8EFT - chains B and H of the 18 polymer chains in the assembly; structure by electron microscopy, 9.68 A resolution (very low resolution: no residue pairs are listed; an interface is given only as per-side residue counts).

[Chain B (and H)]
Name: Dynamin-like 120 kDa protein, form S1
From: Homo sapiens
Notes: chain H of this document is another copy of the same molecule, construct and numbering; everything in this record applies to it too
UniProt: O60313 (OPA1_HUMAN); numbering as in UniProt (aligned over 195-960)
Amino-acid sequence (766 residues; each row starts with the number of its first residue):
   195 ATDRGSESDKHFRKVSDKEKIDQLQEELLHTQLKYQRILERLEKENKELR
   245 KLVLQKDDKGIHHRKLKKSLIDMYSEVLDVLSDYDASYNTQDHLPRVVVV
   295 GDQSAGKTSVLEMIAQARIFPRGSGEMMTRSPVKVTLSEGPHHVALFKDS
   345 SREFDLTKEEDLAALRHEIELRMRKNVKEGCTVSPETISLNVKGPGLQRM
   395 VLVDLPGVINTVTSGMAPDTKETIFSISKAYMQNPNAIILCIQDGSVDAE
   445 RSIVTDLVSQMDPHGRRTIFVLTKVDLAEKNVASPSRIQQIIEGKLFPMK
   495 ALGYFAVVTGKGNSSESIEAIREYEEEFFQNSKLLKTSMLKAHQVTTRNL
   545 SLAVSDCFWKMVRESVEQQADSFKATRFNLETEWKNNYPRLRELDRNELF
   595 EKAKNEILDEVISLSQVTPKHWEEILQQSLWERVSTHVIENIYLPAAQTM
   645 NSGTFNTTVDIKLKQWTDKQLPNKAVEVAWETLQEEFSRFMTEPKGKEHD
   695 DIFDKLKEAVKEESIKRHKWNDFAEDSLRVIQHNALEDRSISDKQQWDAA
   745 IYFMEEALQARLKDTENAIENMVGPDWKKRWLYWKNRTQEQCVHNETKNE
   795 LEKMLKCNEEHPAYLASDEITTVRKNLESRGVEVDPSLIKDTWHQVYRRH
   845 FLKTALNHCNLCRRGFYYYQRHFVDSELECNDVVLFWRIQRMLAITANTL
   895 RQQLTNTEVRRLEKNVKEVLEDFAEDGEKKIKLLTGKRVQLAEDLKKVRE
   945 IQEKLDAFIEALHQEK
Curated features (UniProtKB/Swiss-Prot):
  - region: Gly-295 to Thr-302 (G1 motif), Met-321 to Arg-324 (G2 motif), Asp-398 to Gly-401 (G3 motif), Thr-467 to Asp-470 (G4 motif), Val-501 to Gly-504 (G5 motif)
  - binding site (GTP): Ser-298, Gly-300, Lys-301, Thr-302, Ser-303, Gly-317, Lys-468, Asp-470, Thr-503, Gly-506, Asn-507
  - binding site (Mg(2+)): Thr-302, Thr-323, Asp-398
  - modified residue: Lys-228 (N6-acetyllysine)
  - natural variant: Glu-270 (E270K: In OPA1), Leu-272 (L272P: In OPA1), Asp-273 (D273A: In OPA1), Arg-290 (R290Q: In OPA1; R290W: In OPA1), Val-293 to Val-294 (deletion: In OPA1), Gly-300 (G300E: In OPA1), Gln-310 (Q310R: In OPA1), Arg-324 to Pro-326 (deletion: In OPA1), Thr-330 (T330S: In OPA1), Ala-357 (A357T: In DOA+ and OPA1), Val-377 (V377I: In OPA1), Ile-382 (I382M: In OPA1 and BEHRS), 41 further natural variant entries in UniProt
  - mutagenesis: Glu-213 (E213A: In interface mutant 9; strongly decreased ability to mediate mitochondrial fusion; when associated with A-217, A-557 and A-565), Gln-217 (Q217A: In interface mutant 9; strongly decreased ability to mediate mitochondrial fusion; when associated with A-213, A-557 and A-565), Arg-235 (R235A: In interface mutant 8; strongly decreased ability to mediate mitochondrial fusion), Leu-243 (L243A: In mutant control 1; does not affect ability to mediate mitochondrial fusion), Leu-248 (L248A: In mutant control 2; does not affect ability to mediate mitochondrial fusion), Gln-297 (Q297E: Abolished GTPase activity without affecting the ability to bind membranes), Ser-298 (S298A: Abolished GTPase activity without affecting the ability to bind membranes), Lys-301 (K301A: Abolished GTPase activity), Thr-302 (T302A: Abolished GTPase activity; T302N: Abolished GTPase activity without affecting the ability to bind membranes), Arg-316 (R316A: Strongly decreased GTPase activity), Glu-320 (E320A: Decreased GTPase activity), Met-321 (M321A: Strongly decreased GTPase activity), 39 further mutagenesis entries in UniProt
Cystine bridges: Cys-856/Cys-874

[Chain B / chain H interface]
At this resolution (10 A) residue pairs are not listed: 10 residues of chain B and 9 of chain H lie at the interface.

[Summary]
10 residues of chain B and 9 residues of chain H are in contact. Curated annotation (UniProt) lists 11
GTP-binding residues, 3 Mg2+-binding residues and 67 mutagenesis sites on chain B.
Both chains are Dynamin-like 120 kDa protein, form S1 (Homo sapiens). Entry 8EFT (CryoEM of the soluble OPA1
interfaces from the apo helical assembly on a lipid membrane) was determined by electron microscopy, deposited
together with 8EEW, 8EF7, 8EFF, 8EFR and 8EFS.
